9H1Y - chains B and C of the 5 polymer chains in the assembly; structure by electron microscopy, 3.07 A resolution.

== Chain B (and C) ==
Name: Phosphoprotein
Source organism: Borna disease virus 1
Notes: chain C of this document is another copy of the same molecule, construct and numbering; everything in this record applies to it too
UniProtKB: P0C799 (PHOSP_BDVV); residues 1-201 here = UniProt positions 1-201
Amino-acid sequence (217 residues; each row starts with the number of its first residue; numbers below 1 keep their minus sign (Met-15 is residue -15)):
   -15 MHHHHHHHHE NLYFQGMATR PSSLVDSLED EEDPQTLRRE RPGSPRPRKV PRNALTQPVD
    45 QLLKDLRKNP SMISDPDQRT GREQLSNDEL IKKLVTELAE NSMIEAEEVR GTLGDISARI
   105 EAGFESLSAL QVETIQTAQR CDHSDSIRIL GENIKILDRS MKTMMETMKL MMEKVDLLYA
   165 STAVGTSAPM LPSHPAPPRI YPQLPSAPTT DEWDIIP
Unresolved in the structure: -15 to 128, 183-201 (chain C: -15 to 128, 167-201)
Sequence notes: initiating methionine (-15); expression tag (-14 to 0)
Swiss-Prot annotation at these positions:
  - motif: Pro29 to Arg36 (Nuclear localization signal 1), Pro181 to Thr193 (Nuclear localization signal 2)

== Chain B / chain C interface ==
Residue-residue contacts - 7 pairs, chain B then chain C:
  Asn137(B) - Lys139(C)
  Ile140(B) - Asp142(C)
  Leu141(B) - Asp142(C)
  Ser144(B) - Lys146(C)
  Thr151(B) - Met156(C)
  Lys158(B) - Asp160(C)  salt bridge
  Lys158(B) - Tyr163(C)
Interface residues without a listed pair, chain B (9 interface residues in all): Met148, Met155, Leu162
Interface residues without a listed pair, chain C (9 interface residues in all): Ile138, Met148, Met152

== Summary ==
The chain B/chain C interface involves 9 residues from each chain; the contacts include 1 salt bridge. The
salt-bridged pair is Lys158(B)-Asp160(C).
Both chains are Phosphoprotein (Borna disease virus 1). Entry 9H1Y (Structure of the borna disease virus 1
replication full-length complex - reaction complex) was determined by electron microscopy.
